2WG9 - chain A; structure by X-ray diffraction, 2.00 A resolution.

Chain A:
Molecule: Putative phospholipase A2
From: Oryza sativa
Notes: EC 3.1.1.4
UniProt: Q9XG81 (Q9XG81_ORYSA); residues 0-128 here correspond to UniProt positions 25-153 (UniProt number = residue number + 25)
Sequence (130 residues; numbered -1 to 128; the number before each row is that of its first residue; numbers below 1 keep their minus sign (Met-1 is residue -1)):
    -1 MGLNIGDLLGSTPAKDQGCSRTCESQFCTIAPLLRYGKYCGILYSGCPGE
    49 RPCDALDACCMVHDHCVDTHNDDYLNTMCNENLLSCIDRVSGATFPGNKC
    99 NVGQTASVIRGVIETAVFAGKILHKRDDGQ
Not modelled in the structure: -1 to 11, 126-128
UniProt features mapped onto this chain:
  - active site: His61
  - binding site (Ca(2+)): Tyr37, Gly39, Tyr42, Asp62
Disulfide bonds: Cys17-Cys45, Cys21-Cys51, Cys26-Cys98, Cys38-Cys58, Cys57-Cys84, Cys64-Cys77
Ion coordination: Ca2+: Tyr37, Gly39, Tyr42, Asp62 (together with octanoic acid (caprylic acid))
Ligand contacts: octanoic acid (caprylic acid) (OCA): Ala29, Leu32, Tyr37, Cys38, Gly39, Ile40, Cys58, His61, Asp62, Leu81, Val106, Ile107, Val110, Ile111
From the paper describing this entry:
  - binding site for octanoic acid (caprylic acid): Ala29, Gly39, Ile40, Cys58, Leu81, Ile107, Ile111
  - conformationally variable residues (order/disorder transition): Tyr72
  - catalytic residues: His61 (by similarity / conservation)

Summary:
Chain A binds octanoic acid (caprylic acid). Tyr37, Gly39, Tyr42 and Asp62 form the Ca2+ site. UniProt lists
active-site residue His61 and 4 Ca2+-binding residues. From the paper: the catalytic residue His61; a binding
site for octanoic acid (caprylic acid) at Ala29, Gly39 and Ile40 among others.
Chain A is Putative phospholipase A2 (Oryza sativa); the structure, Structure of Oryza Sativa (Rice) PLA2,
complex with octanoic acid, was determined by X-ray diffraction together with 2WG7 and 2WG8 from the same
study.
